Entry 7Z15 (electron microscopy, 1.93 A resolution); this record covers chains B and D of the 12 polymer chains in the assembly.

== Chain B ==
Molecule: Alpha-D-ribose 1-methylphosphonate 5-triphosphate synthase subunit PhnH
From: Escherichia coli
Notes: EC 2.7.8.37
UniProt: P16686 (PHNH_ECOLI); residues 1-194 here = UniProt positions 1-194
Amino-acid sequence (194 residues; row label = number of the first residue in the row):
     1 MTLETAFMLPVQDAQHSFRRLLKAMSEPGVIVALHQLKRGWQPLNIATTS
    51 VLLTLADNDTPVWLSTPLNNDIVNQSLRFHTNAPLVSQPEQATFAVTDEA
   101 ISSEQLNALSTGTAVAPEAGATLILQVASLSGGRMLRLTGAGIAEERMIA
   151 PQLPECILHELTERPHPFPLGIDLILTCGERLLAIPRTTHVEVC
Not modelled in the structure: 1

== Chain D ==
Molecule: Alpha-D-ribose 1-methylphosphonate 5-phosphate C-P lyase
From: Escherichia coli
Notes: EC 4.7.1.1
UniProt: P16688 (PHNJ_ECOLI); residues 1-281 here = UniProt positions 1-281
Amino-acid sequence (281 residues; each row starts with the number of its first residue):
     1 MANLSGYNFAYLDEQTKRMIRRAILKAVAIPGYQVPFGGREMPMPYGWGT
    51 GGIQLTASVIGESDVLKVIDQGADDTTNAVSIRNFFKRVTGVNTTERTDD
   101 ATLIQTRHRIPETPLTEDQIIIFQVPIPEPLRFIEPRETETRTMHALEEY
   151 GVMQVKLYEDIARFGHIATTYAYPVKVNGRYVMDPSPIPKFDNPKMDMMP
   201 ALQLFGAGREKRIYAVPPFTRVESLDFDDHPFTVQQWDEPCAICGSTHSY
   251 LDEVVLDDAGNRMFVCSDTDYCRQQSEAKNQ
Not modelled in the structure: 1, 280-281
Differences from the reference sequence: conflict L103 (Val in P16688)
Swiss-Prot annotation at these positions:
  - natural variant: L103 (V103L: In strain: B; this construct carries the variant)
Bound ions: Zn2+: C241, C244, C266, C272
Residues lining bound ligands: I9X (alpha-D-ribose-1,2-cyclic-phosphate-5-phosphate): P45, Y46, G47, W48, G49, T50, G51, R107, H108, Q124, V125, P126, P187, G206, A207, G208, R209
What the authors report for this chain:
  - binding site for I9X: G47 to T50, R107, H108, Q124
  - mutagenesis - E149A, Y158A: abolished growth
  - catalytic residues: G32 (citing earlier work)

== Chain B / chain D interface ==
Residue-residue contacts (71):
  V11(B) with E14(D); K17(D)
  Q12(B) with E62(D)
  Q15(B) with R21(D); V59(D), hydrogen bond (side chain-backbone); I60(D), hydrogen bond (side chain-backbone); G61(D); D64(D)
  F18(B) with R21(D); V59(D), hydrophobic
  R19(B) with V59(D), hydrogen bond (side chain-backbone); D64(D), salt bridge; L103(D); I120(D)
  L21(B) with L25(D), hydrophobic
  L22(B) with I24(D), hydrophobic; V28(D), hydrophobic; I120(D), hydrophobic; L202(D), hydrophobic
  K23(B) with E117(D), salt bridge; D118(D), salt bridge
  M25(B) with V28(D)
  S26(B) with V28(D); P217(D); P218(D)
  E27(B) with E117(D)
  T54(B) with R18(D)
  L55(B) with R18(D); R22(D), hydrogen bond (backbone-side chain); L25(D), hydrophobic
  A56(B) with R18(D)
  D57(B) with R18(D), salt bridge; R22(D), salt bridge
  D59(B) with Q15(D); R22(D)
  T60(B) with R22(D)
  F94(B) with R22(D)
  A114(B) with A146(D)
  V115(B) with Y33(D), hydrogen bond (backbone-side chain); R142(D); A146(D), hydrophobic
  A116(B) with Y33(D)
  P117(B) with I30(D), hydrophobic; Y33(D)
  E118(B) with K26(D), hydrogen bond (backbone-side chain); I30(D); Y33(D), hydrogen bond; P36(D)
  G120(B) with K26(D), hydrogen bond (backbone-side chain)
  T122(B) with K26(D)
  G140(B) with F219(D)
  A141(B) with N178(D); F219(D); T220(D)
  G142(B) with P218(D), hydrogen bond (backbone-backbone); F219(D); T220(D)
  I143(B) with F219(D)
  A144(B) with M198(D); F219(D)
  F168(B) with I30(D), hydrophobic; R180(D); Y181(D), hydrophobic
  P169(B) with R180(D); Y181(D)
  D173(B) with A29(D)
  P186(B) with A29(D), hydrophobic
  R187(B) with A29(D); I30(D)
  T188(B) with A29(D); P31(D)
Other interface residues (no listed pair), chain B (38 interface residues in all): A14, A121
Other interface residues (no listed pair), chain D (40 interface residues in all): N8, F9, V35, S58, T143

== In short ==
Chain B and chain D form an interface of 38 and 40 residues respectively, with 9 hydrogen bonds and 5 salt
bridges. Among the polar pairs are R19(B)-D64(D), K23(B)-E117(D) and K23(B)-D118(D). Chain D binds compound
I9X. From the paper: the catalytic residue G32(D); E149A and Y158A of chain D abolish growth.
Here chain B is Alpha-D-ribose 1-methylphosphonate 5-triphosphate synthase subunit PhnH and chain D is
Alpha-D-ribose 1-methylphosphonate 5-phosphate C-P lyase, both from Escherichia coli. Entry 7Z15 (E. coli C-P
lyase bound to a PhnK/PhnL dual ABC dimer and ADP + Pi) was determined by electron microscopy together with
7Z16, 7Z17, 7Z18 and 7Z19 from the same study.
